PDB entry 4E83 | X-ray diffraction, 1.90 A resolution | chain A

== Chain A ==
Molecule: Defensin-5
UniProtKB: Q01523 (DEF5_HUMAN); residues 1-32 here correspond to UniProt positions 63-94 (UniProt number = residue number + 62)
Sequence (32 residues; numbered 1 to 32; the number before each row is that of its first residue):
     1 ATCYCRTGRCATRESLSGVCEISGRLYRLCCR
Modified residues: L29 (norleucine; NLE)
Cystine bridges: C3-C31, C5-C20, C10-C30

== Summary ==
Chain A is Defensin-5; the structure, Crystal structure of human alpha-defensin 5, HD5 (Leu29NLe mutant), was
determined by X-ray diffraction together with 4E82 and 4E86 from the same study.
